PDB entry 8E3R | X-ray diffraction, 1.45 A resolution | chains C and F of the 3 polymer chains in the assembly

# Chain C
Molecule: 16-nt DNA strand
Sequence (16 nucleotides; numbered 1 to 16; the number before each row is that of its first residue):
     1 AATAAAAGGAAGTGGG

# Chain F
Molecule: Transcription factor PU.1
Source organism: Homo sapiens
Notes: fragment: ETS-Domain
Reference sequence: P17947 (SPI1_HUMAN); numbering as in UniProt (aligned over 165-270)
Amino-acid sequence (106 residues; row label = number of the first residue in the row):
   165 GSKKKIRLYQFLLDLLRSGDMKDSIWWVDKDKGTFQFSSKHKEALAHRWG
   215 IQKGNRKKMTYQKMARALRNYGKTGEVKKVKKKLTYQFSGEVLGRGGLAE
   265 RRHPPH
Disordered / not traced: 165-168, 260-270
Curated features (UniProtKB/Swiss-Prot):
  - DNA-binding region: Ile-170 to Ser-253 (ETS)
  - binding site (DNA): Lys-217, Arg-230, Arg-233, Lys-243
  - natural variant: His-211 (H211P: In AGM10), Val-241 (V241G: In AGM10)
Reported in the primary citation:
  - contacts within the chain: Gln-226/Arg-233 (water-mediated contact)
  - conformationally variable residues (side-chain flip): Gln-226

# How chain C and chain F interact
Contacting residue pairs - 16 pairs, chain C then chain F:
  DA5(C) / Ser-203(F)  hydrogen bond to the phosphate
  DA5(C) / Lys-206(F)  salt bridge to the phosphate
  DA5(C) / Leu-248(F)  phosphate contact
  DA6(C) / Gln-226(F)  base contact
  DA6(C) / Lys-243(F)  salt bridge to the phosphate
  DA6(C) / Lys-246(F)  phosphate contact
  DA6(C) / Lys-247(F)  phosphate contact
  DA6(C) / Leu-248(F)  hydrogen bond to the phosphate
  DA7(C) / Gln-226(F)  hydrogen bond to the base
  DA7(C) / Arg-233(F)  hydrogen bond to the base
  DA7(C) / Lys-243(F)  phosphate contact
  DG8(C) / Arg-230(F)  hydrogen bond to the base
  DG8(C) / Arg-233(F)  hydrogen bond to the base
  DG9(C) / Arg-230(F)  hydrogen bond to the base
  DA10(C) / Arg-230(F)  base contact
  DT13(C) / Arg-220(F)  sugar contact
Other interface residues (no listed pair), chain C (9 interface residues in all): DA4, DG14
Other interface residues (no listed pair), chain F (11 interface residues in all): Tyr-225

# Overview
The interface between chain C and chain F involves 9 residues on one side and 11 on the other, with 7 hydrogen
bonds and 2 salt bridges. Polar contacts include DA7(C)/Gln-226(F), DA7(C)/Arg-233(F) and DG8(C)/Arg-230(F).
From the paper: conformational variability at Gln-226(F); contacts within the chain involving Gln-226(F) and
Arg-233(F).
Here chain C is a 16-nt DNA strand and chain F is Transcription factor PU.1 (Homo sapiens). Entry 8E3R (Human
PU.1 ETS-Domain (165-270) Bound to d(AATAAAAGGAAGTGGG)) was determined by X-ray diffraction together with
8E3K, 8E4H, 8E5Y, 8EBH, 8EE9, 8EJ6 and 14 further entries from the same study.
